8R7Q - chains A and B of the 12 polymer chains in the assembly; structure by electron microscopy, 2.78 A resolution.

Chain A (and B):
Molecule: Gap junction delta-2 protein
Source organism: Homo sapiens
Notes: chain B of this document is another copy of the same molecule, construct and numbering; everything in this record applies to it too
UniProtKB: Q9UKL4 (CXD2_HUMAN); numbering as in UniProt (aligned over 1-321)
Amino-acid sequence (330 residues; numbered 1 to 330; the number before each row is that of its first residue):
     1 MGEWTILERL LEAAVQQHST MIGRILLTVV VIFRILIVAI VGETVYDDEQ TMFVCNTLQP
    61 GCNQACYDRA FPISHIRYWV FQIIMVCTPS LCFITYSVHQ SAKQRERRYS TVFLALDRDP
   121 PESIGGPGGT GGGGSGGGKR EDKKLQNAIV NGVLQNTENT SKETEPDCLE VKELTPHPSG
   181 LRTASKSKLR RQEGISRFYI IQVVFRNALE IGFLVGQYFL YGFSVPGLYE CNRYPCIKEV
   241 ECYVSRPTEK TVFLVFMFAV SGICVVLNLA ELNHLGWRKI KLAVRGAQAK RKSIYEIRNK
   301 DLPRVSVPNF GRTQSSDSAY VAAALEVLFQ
Disordered / not traced: 1-18, 103-193, 283-330
Differences from the reference sequence: expression tag (322-330)
Disulfides: Cys55-Cys242, Cys62-Cys236, Cys66-Cys231
Residues lining bound ligands: Quinine (QI9): Val38, Ala39, Ile40, Glu43, Ile76, Val80
What the authors report for this chain:
  - binding site for Quinine: Glu43

Interface between chain A and chain B:
Pairs across the interface - 36 pairs, chain A then chain B:
  Glu43(A) - Thr44(B)
  Glu49(A) - Arg246(B)  salt bridge
  Gln50(A) - Asp48(B)
  Gln50(A) - Ser245(B)  hydrogen bond
  Gln50(A) - Arg246(B)  hydrogen bond
  Pro60(A) - Asn56(B)
  Pro60(A) - Tyr243(B)
  Gly61(A) - Tyr243(B)
  Gln64(A) - Met52(B)  hydrogen bond (side chain-backbone)
  Gln64(A) - Val244(B)
  Tyr67(A) - Arg246(B)
  Asp68(A) - Arg246(B)
  Asp68(A) - Pro247(B)
  Asp68(A) - Thr248(B)  hydrogen bond
  Pro72(A) - Glu249(B)
  Ser74(A) - Glu249(B)  hydrogen bond (backbone-side chain)
  Arg77(A) - Val41(B)
  Arg77(A) - Thr44(B)
  Arg77(A) - Val45(B)
  Arg77(A) - Arg246(B)
  Arg77(A) - Glu249(B)  salt bridge
  Val80(A) - Ile40(B)  hydrophobic
  Phe81(A) - Phe33(B)  hydrophobic
  Phe81(A) - Phe256(B)  hydrophobic
  Ile84(A) - Phe33(B)  hydrophobic
  Thr88(A) - Val29(B)
  Cys92(A) - Ile25(B)  hydrophobic
  Cys92(A) - Leu26(B)  hydrophobic
  Cys92(A) - Val29(B)  hydrophobic
  Thr95(A) - Ile25(B)
  Tyr96(A) - Ile25(B)  hydrophobic
  His99(A) - Met21(B)
  His99(A) - Ile25(B)
  Tyr234(A) - Leu228(B)  hydrophobic
  Tyr234(A) - Glu241(B)  hydrogen bond
  Pro235(A) - Tyr243(B)  hydrophobic
Other interface residues (no listed pair), chain A (26 interface residues in all): Thr51, Gln59, Ile73, Met85, Leu91
Other interface residues (no listed pair), chain B (26 interface residues in all): Ile32, Ile37, Val54, Val252

Overview:
The chain A/chain B interface involves 26 residues from each chain; the contacts include 6 hydrogen bonds and
2 salt bridges. Polar pairs include Glu49(A)-Arg246(B), Arg77(A)-Glu249(B) and Gln50(A)-Ser245(B). Chain A
binds Quinine. The paper reports a binding site for Quinine at Glu43(A).
Both chains are Gap junction delta-2 protein (Homo sapiens). Entry 8R7Q (human connexin-36 gap junction
channel in complex with quinine) was determined by electron microscopy (same publication as 8R7R, 8QOJ and
8R7P).
